Entry 1K0C (X-ray diffraction, 2.50 A resolution); this record covers chains A and B.

[Chain A (and B)]
Protein: URE2 protein
Source organism: Saccharomyces cerevisiae
Notes: chain B of this document is another copy of the same molecule, construct and numbering; everything in this record applies to it too
UniProt: P23202 (URE2_YEAST); residues 95-354 here = UniProt positions 95-354
Sequence (260 residues; numbered 95 to 354; the number before each row is that of its first residue):
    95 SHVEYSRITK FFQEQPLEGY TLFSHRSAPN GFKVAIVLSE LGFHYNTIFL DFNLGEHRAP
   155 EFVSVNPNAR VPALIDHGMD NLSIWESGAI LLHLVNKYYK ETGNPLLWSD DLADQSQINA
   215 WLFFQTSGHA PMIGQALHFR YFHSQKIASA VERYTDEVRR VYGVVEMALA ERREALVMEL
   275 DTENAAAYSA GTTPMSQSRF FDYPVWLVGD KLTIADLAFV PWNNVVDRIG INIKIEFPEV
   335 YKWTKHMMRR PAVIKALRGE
Not modelled in the structure: 95-101, 273-294, 352-354 (chain B: 95-99, 273-295, 354)
Swiss-Prot annotation at these positions:
  - binding site (glutathione): Asn124, His151, Arg164, Val165, Glu180, Ser181
  - mutagenesis: Ala122 (A122S: Reduces glutaredoxin activity), Asn124 (N124A/V: Abolishes glutaredoxin activity), Phe313 (F313S: Destroys protein function)
Small-molecule neighbours: S-(P-nitrobenzyl)glutathione (GTB): Ser121, Ala122, Pro123, Asn124, Phe146, His151, Arg164, Val165, Pro166, Glu180, Ser181, Leu231, Trp316, Val319, Arg322

[Chain A / chain B interface]
Contacting residue pairs - 71 pairs, chain A then chain B:
  Val157(A) - Met261(B)  hydrophobic
  Pro161(A) - Val258(B)
  Asn162(A) - Phe218(B)
  Asn162(A) - Arg254(B)
  Arg164(A) - Arg254(B)
  Leu176(A) - Ala207(B)  hydrophobic
  Leu176(A) - Ser210(B)
  Ser177(A) - Gln211(B)
  Trp179(A) - Ala214(B)
  Trp179(A) - Trp215(B)
  Trp179(A) - Phe218(B)  hydrophobic
  Glu180(A) - Ala214(B)
  Glu180(A) - Phe217(B)
  Glu180(A) - Phe218(B)
  Gly182(A) - Phe217(B)
  Ala183(A) - Asn213(B)
  Ala183(A) - Ala214(B)
  Ala183(A) - Phe217(B)
  Leu186(A) - Leu186(B)  hydrophobic
  Leu186(A) - Asn213(B)
  Leu186(A) - Phe217(B)  hydrophobic
  His187(A) - Ser210(B)
  Leu206(A) - His187(B)
  Ala207(A) - Leu176(B)  hydrophobic
  Ser210(A) - Leu176(B)
  Ser210(A) - Ile178(B)
  Ser210(A) - Ala183(B)
  Ser210(A) - His187(B)
  Gln211(A) - Ser177(B)
  Asn213(A) - Ala183(B)
  Asn213(A) - Leu186(B)
  Ala214(A) - Trp179(B)
  Ala214(A) - Glu180(B)
  Ala214(A) - Ala183(B)
  Trp215(A) - Trp179(B)  hydrophobic
  Leu216(A) - Phe217(B)  hydrophobic
  Phe217(A) - Glu180(B)
  Phe217(A) - Gly182(B)
  Phe217(A) - Ala183(B)
  Phe217(A) - Leu186(B)  hydrophobic
  Phe217(A) - Phe217(B)  hydrophobic
  Phe217(A) - Thr220(B)
  Phe218(A) - Asn162(B)
  Phe218(A) - Trp179(B)  hydrophobic
  Phe218(A) - Glu180(B)
  Thr220(A) - Phe217(B)
  Thr220(A) - Ser221(B)  hydrogen bond (backbone-side chain)
  Ser221(A) - Glu180(B)  hydrogen bond
  Ser221(A) - Thr220(B)
  Ser221(A) - Pro225(B)
  Met226(A) - Gln229(B)
  Gln229(A) - Arg247(B)
  Gln229(A) - Tyr248(B)  hydrogen bond
  His232(A) - Arg247(B)  hydrogen bond
  Phe233(A) - Tyr248(B)
  His237(A) - Ser243(B)  hydrogen bond
  Ile241(A) - Gln239(B)
  Ile241(A) - Ile241(B)  hydrophobic
  Ser243(A) - His237(B)
  Ser243(A) - Gln239(B)  hydrogen bond
  Ser243(A) - Ile241(B)
  Arg247(A) - Gln229(B)
  Arg247(A) - His232(B)  hydrogen bond
  Arg247(A) - Phe233(B)
  Tyr248(A) - Gln229(B)  hydrogen bond
  Tyr248(A) - Phe233(B)
  Tyr248(A) - Tyr248(B)
  Arg254(A) - Asn162(B)  hydrogen bond (side chain-backbone)
  Arg254(A) - Arg164(B)
  Val258(A) - Pro161(B)
  Met261(A) - Val157(B)  hydrophobic
Interface residues without a listed pair, chain A (45 interface residues in all): Met173, Ile178, Asn190, Lys191, Pro225, Ser238, Gln239, Ala244, Glu251
Interface residues without a listed pair, chain B (46 interface residues in all): Met173, Asn190, Lys191, Lys194, Leu206, Gln209, Leu216, Met226, Ser238, Ala244

[Summary]
45 residues of chain A and 46 residues of chain B are in contact; the contacts include 9 hydrogen bonds. Among
the polar pairs are Thr220(A)-Ser221(B), Ser221(A)-Glu180(B) and Gln229(A)-Tyr248(B). Bound to chain A:
S-(P-nitrobenzyl)glutathione.
Both chains are URE2 protein (Saccharomyces cerevisiae). Entry 1K0C (Ure2p in complex with
S-p-nitrobenzylglutathione) was determined by X-ray diffraction (same publication as 1JZR, 1K0A, 1K0B and
1K0D).
